PDB entry 7MKF | electron microscopy, 3.00 A resolution | chains A and B of the 10 polymer chains in the assembly

[Chain A (and B)]
Name: Isoform Tau-F of Microtubule-associated protein tau
Organism: Homo sapiens
Notes: chain B of this document is another copy of the same molecule, construct and numbering; everything in this record applies to it too
UniProt: P10636-8 (TAU-8_HUMAN); numbering as in UniProt (aligned over 1-441)
Sequence (441 residues; row label = number of the first residue in the row):
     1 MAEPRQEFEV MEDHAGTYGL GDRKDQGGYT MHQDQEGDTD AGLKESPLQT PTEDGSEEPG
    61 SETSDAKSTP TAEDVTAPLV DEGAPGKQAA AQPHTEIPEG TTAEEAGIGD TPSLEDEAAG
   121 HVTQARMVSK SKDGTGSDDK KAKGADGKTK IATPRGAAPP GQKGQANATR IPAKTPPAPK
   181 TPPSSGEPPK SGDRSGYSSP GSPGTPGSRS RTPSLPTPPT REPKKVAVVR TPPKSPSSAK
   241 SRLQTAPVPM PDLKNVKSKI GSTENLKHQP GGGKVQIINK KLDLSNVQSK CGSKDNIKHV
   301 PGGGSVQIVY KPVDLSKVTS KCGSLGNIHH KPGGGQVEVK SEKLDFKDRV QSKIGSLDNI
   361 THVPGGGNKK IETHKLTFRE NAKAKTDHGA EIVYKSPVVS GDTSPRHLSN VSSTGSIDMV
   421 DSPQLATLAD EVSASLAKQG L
Disordered / not traced: 1-305, 379-441
What the authors report for this chain:
  - self-association interface (contacts with another copy of this molecule): Pro332 to Gln336

[Chain A / chain B interface]
Contacting residue pairs (4):
  Lys331(A) with Gln336(B); Glu338(B), salt bridge
  Gly334(A) with Gly334(B), hydrogen bond (backbone-backbone)
  Gln336(A) with Lys331(B), hydrogen bond (side chain-backbone)
Interface residues without a listed pair, chain A (6 interface residues in all): Pro332, Gly333, Gly335
Interface residues without a listed pair, chain B (6 interface residues in all): Gly333, Gly335
Interface features reported in the paper:
  - interface residues, chain A: Pro332(A), Gly333(A)

[In short]
The chain A/chain B interface involves 6 residues from each chain; the contacts include 2 hydrogen bonds and 1
salt bridge. Among the polar pairs are Lys331(A)-Glu338(B), Gln336(A)-Lys331(B) and Gly334(A)-Gly334(B). The
paper reports interface residues Pro332(A) and Gly333(A); a self-association interface involving Pro332(A).
Chain A and chain B are both Isoform Tau-F of Microtubule-associated protein tau (Homo sapiens); the
structure, Paired helical tau filament extracted from PrP-CAA Patient brain tissue | tau filament | PHF Tau,
was determined by electron microscopy together with 7MKG and 7MKH from the same study.
